Entry 3A6U (X-ray diffraction, 2.56 A resolution); this record covers chain A.

Chain A:
Molecule: Mutator mutT protein
Organism: Escherichia coli K-12
Notes: EC 3.6.1.-
UniProt: P08337 (MUTT_ECOLI); numbering as in UniProt (aligned over 1-129)
Sequence (129 residues; row label = number of the first residue in the row):
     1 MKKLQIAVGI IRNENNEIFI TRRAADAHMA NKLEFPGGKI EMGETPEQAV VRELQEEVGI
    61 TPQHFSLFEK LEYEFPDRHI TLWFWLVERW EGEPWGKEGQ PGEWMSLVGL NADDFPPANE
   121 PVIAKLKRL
Unresolved in the structure: 1-3
Small-molecule neighbours:
  - 8-oxo-2'-deoxy-guanosine-5'-monophosphate (8OG): Ile-6, Val-8, Arg-23, His-28, Met-29, Glu-34, Phe-35, Pro-36, Gly-37, Gly-38, Glu-57, Phe-75, Arg-78, Ile-80, Leu-82, Phe-84, Pro-116, Ala-118, Asn-119
  - Mn2+ (MN): Gly-37, Gly-38, Glu-57
UniProt features mapped onto this chain:
  - motif: Gly-38 to Gly-59 (Nudix box)
  - binding site (8-oxo-dGTP): Arg-23, His-28, Glu-34 to Gly-37, Asn-119
  - binding site (Mg(2+)): Gly-37, Glu-57
What the authors report for this chain:
  - contacts within the chain: Glu-44/Arg-52 (hydrogen bond), Glu-41/Glu-44 (hydrogen bond), Lys-39/Arg-52 (hydrogen bond), Arg-52/Glu-53, Arg-52/Glu-56
  - Mn2+ coordination: Gly-37, Glu-57
  - catalytic residues: Glu-53, Glu-57
  - mutagenesis - E53Q (104 to 105-fold), E56Q (<24-fold), E57Q (104 to 105-fold), E98Q (<24-fold): decreased catalytic activity (citing earlier work)
  - mutagenesis - R78A, N119A (1650-fold), N119D: decreased binding to 8-oxo-2'-deoxy-guanosine-5'-monophosphate (citing earlier work)

Summary:
Ligands of chain A: Mn2+ and 8-oxo-2'-deoxy-guanosine-5'-monophosphate. UniProt lists 7 residues binding
8-oxo-dGTP and Mg2+-binding residues Gly-37 and Glu-57. From the paper: catalytic residues Glu-53 and Glu-57;
E53Q, E56Q and E57Q, among others, reduce catalytic activity; 7 substitutions were tested in all.
Chain A is Mutator mutT protein (Escherichia coli K-12); the structure, Crystal structure of
MutT-8-OXO-dGMP-MN(II) complex, was determined by X-ray diffraction together with 3A6S, 3A6T and 3A6V from the
same study.
